PDB entry 4NGA | X-ray diffraction, 2.15 A resolution | chains H and L

[Chain H]
Protein: Factor VIIa (Heavy Chain)
Source organism: Homo sapiens
Notes: EC 3.4.21.21
UniProt: P08709 (FA7_HUMAN); the construct lacks a stretch of the UniProt sequence and is renumbered around it, so the offset changes along the chain: 16-35 = UniProt 213-232; 37-60 = UniProt 233-256; 61-129 = UniProt 261-329; 134-147 = UniProt 337-350; 5 more segments
Sequence (254 residues; each row starts with the number of its first residue; note: 11 numbers in that range are skipped by the numbering (no residue carries them; nothing is unmodelled there); a row labelled like 60A-60D holds insertion residues (60A, then the next letters in order)):
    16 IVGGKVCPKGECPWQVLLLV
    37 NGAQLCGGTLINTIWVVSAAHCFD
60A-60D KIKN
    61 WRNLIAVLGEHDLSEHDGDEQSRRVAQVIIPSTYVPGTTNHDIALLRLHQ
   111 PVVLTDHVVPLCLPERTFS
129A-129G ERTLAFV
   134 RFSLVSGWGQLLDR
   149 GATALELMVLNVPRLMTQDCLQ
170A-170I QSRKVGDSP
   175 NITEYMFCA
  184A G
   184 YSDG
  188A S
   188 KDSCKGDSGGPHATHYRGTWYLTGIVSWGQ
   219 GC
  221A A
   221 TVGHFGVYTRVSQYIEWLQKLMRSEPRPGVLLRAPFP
UniProt features mapped onto this chain:
  - active site (Charge relay system): His-57, Asp-102, Ser-195
  - binding site (substrate): Asp-189
  - glycosylation: Asn-175 (N-linked (GlcNAc...) asparagine)
Disulfide bonds: Cys-22/Cys-27, Cys-42/Cys-58, Cys-168/Cys-182, Cys-191/Cys-220

[Chain L]
Protein: Factor VIIa (Light Chain)
Source organism: Homo sapiens
UniProt: P08709 (FA7_HUMAN); residues 90-144 here correspond to UniProt positions 150-204 (UniProt number = residue number + 60)
Sequence (55 residues; row label = number of the first residue in the row):
    90 ICVNENGGCEQYCSDHTGTKRSCRCHEGYSLLADGVSCTPTVEYPCGKIP
   140 ILEKR
Disulfide bonds: Cys-91/Cys-102, Cys-98/Cys-112, Cys-114/Cys-127

[Chain H / chain L interface]
Disulfides between the chains: Cys-122(H)/Cys-135(L)
Contacting residue pairs (46):
  Lys-24(H) / Ile-140(L)
  Gly-25(H) / Ile-138(L)
  Glu-26(H) / Ile-138(L)
  Glu-26(H) / Ile-140(L)
  Glu-26(H) / Leu-141(L)
  Glu-26(H) / Arg-144(L)  salt bridge
  Trp-29(H) / Gly-136(L)
  Trp-29(H) / Lys-137(L)
  Trp-29(H) / Ile-138(L)  hydrophobic
  Leu-114(H) / Tyr-133(L)
  Thr-115(H) / Tyr-133(L)
  Asp-116(H) / Tyr-133(L)  hydrogen bond
  Asp-116(H) / Pro-139(L)
  Asp-116(H) / Lys-143(L)  salt bridge
  Val-119(H) / Pro-134(L)
  Val-119(H) / Lys-137(L)
  Val-119(H) / Pro-139(L)
  Pro-120(H) / Cys-135(L)
  Pro-120(H) / Gly-136(L)  hydrogen bond (backbone-backbone)
  Leu-121(H) / Cys-135(L)
  Cys-122(H) / Cys-135(L)  disulfide
  Cys-122(H) / Gly-136(L)
  Leu-123(H) / Tyr-101(L)
  Leu-123(H) / His-115(L)
  Pro-124(H) / Tyr-101(L)
  Glu-125(H) / Tyr-101(L)
  Glu-125(H) / Arg-113(L)  salt bridge
  Phe-128(H) / Asn-95(L)
  Phe-128(H) / Gln-100(L)
  Phe-128(H) / Tyr-101(L)  hydrophobic
  Arg-129B(H) / Cys-91(L)
  Arg-129B(H) / Asp-104(L)  salt bridge
  Thr-129C(H) / Asn-95(L)  hydrogen bond
  Tyr-203(H) / Asn-95(L)
  Tyr-203(H) / Glu-99(L)
  Arg-204(H) / Gly-97(L)  hydrogen bond (side chain-backbone)
  Arg-204(H) / Cys-98(L)  hydrogen bond (side chain-backbone)
  Arg-204(H) / Glu-99(L)
  Gly-205(H) / Lys-137(L)  hydrogen bond (backbone-side chain)
  Thr-206(H) / Tyr-118(L)
  Thr-206(H) / Cys-135(L)
  Thr-206(H) / Gly-136(L)
  Thr-206(H) / Lys-137(L)  hydrogen bond
  Trp-207(H) / Gly-136(L)  hydrogen bond (backbone-backbone)
  Trp-207(H) / Ile-138(L)
  Tyr-208(H) / Gln-100(L)
Interface residues without a listed pair, chain H (25 interface residues in all): Pro-28, Thr-127
Interface residues without a listed pair, chain L (24 interface residues in all): Glu-94, Cys-102

[Summary]
25 residues of chain H and 24 residues of chain L are in contact; the contacts include 1 disulfide bond, 8
hydrogen bonds and 4 salt bridges. Among the polar pairs are Glu-26(H)/Arg-144(L), Asp-116(H)/Lys-143(L) and
Glu-125(H)/Arg-113(L).
Chain H is Factor VIIa (Heavy Chain) and chain L is Factor VIIa (Light Chain), both from Homo sapiens; the
structure, Factor viia in complex with the inhibitor
(2R)-2-[(1-aminoisoquinolin-6-yl)amino]-2-[3-ethoxy-4-(propan-2-yloxy)phenyl]-N-[2-(propan-2-ylsulfonyl)benzyl]ethanamide,
was determined by X-ray diffraction, deposited together with 4NG9.
